8PHQ - chains AN and AO of the 78 polymer chains in the assembly; structure by electron microscopy, 2.69 A resolution.

[Chain AN]
Molecule: Decorator protein P03
Source organism: Borreliella burgdorferi B31
Chain sequence (185 residues; numbered 1 to 185; the number before each row is that of its first residue):
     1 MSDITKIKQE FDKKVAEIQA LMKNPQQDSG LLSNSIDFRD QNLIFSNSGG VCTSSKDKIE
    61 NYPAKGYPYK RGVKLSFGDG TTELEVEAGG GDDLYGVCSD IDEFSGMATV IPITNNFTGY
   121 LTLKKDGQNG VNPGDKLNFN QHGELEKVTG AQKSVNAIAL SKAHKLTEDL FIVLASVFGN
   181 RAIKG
Not modelled in the structure: 1-20, 126-130, 149-152, 184-185

[Chain AO]
Molecule: Decorator protein P05
Source organism: Borreliella burgdorferi B31
Chain sequence (190 residues; row label = number of the first residue in the row; note: 2 numbers in that range are skipped by the numbering (no residue carries them; nothing is unmodelled there)):
     1 MGDTTQLVKE YQEKRSKLEK FMKNPQHDAS LLSNSNEFRD KNVEFFASGG TRTSKFDKLE
    61 NHPFLGYPYK RGVKRVIQ
    81 EAQDNQSHYE PHVEAGGGED LYGICIDIDE FSKTATIVPI TNNFEGYLVA KDSTVKVKDK
   141 LIFNKDGALE KVTGAPNKAT INATALTDAK QISNEVYLVK VAVFGNKAMS RN
Not modelled in the structure: 1-21, 81-87, 153-157, 188-192

[Chain AN / chain AO interface]
Residue-residue contacts (23; chain AN residue first):
  S54(AN) with K58(AO)
  K56(AN) with K55(AO), hydrogen bond (side chain-backbone); F56(AO)
  D57(AN) with K58(AO), salt bridge
  T114(AN) with T121(AO)
  N115(AN) with K58(AO)
  N116(AN) with K58(AO), hydrogen bond; E60(AO), hydrogen bond; T121(AO)
  L160(AN) with R75(AO)
  S176(AN) with R75(AO), hydrogen bond
  F178(AN) with L101(AO); Y102(AO), hydrophobic; I120(AO); T121(AO)
  G179(AN) with T121(AO)
  N180(AN) with N186(AO), hydrogen bond (backbone-side chain)
  R181(AN) with N186(AO)
  A182(AN) with K158(AO); A159(AO); T160(AO); K187(AO)
  I183(AN) with K158(AO)
Interface residues without a listed pair, chain AN (15 interface residues in all): P133
Interface residues without a listed pair, chain AO (18 interface residues in all): D57, I77, P91, P119

[In short]
The interface between chain AN and chain AO involves 15 residues on one side and 18 on the other; the contacts
include 5 hydrogen bonds and 1 salt bridge. Polar contacts include D57(AN)-K58(AO), K56(AN)-K55(AO) and
N116(AN)-K58(AO).
Here chain AN is Decorator protein P03 and chain AO is Decorator protein P05, both from Borreliella
burgdorferi B31. Entry 8PHQ (Top cap of the Borrelia bacteriophage BB1 procapsid, fivefold-symmetrized outer
shell) was determined by electron microscopy (same publication as 8PHP, 8PHR and 8PHS).
